9H4P - chains BD and BE of the 108 polymer chains in the assembly; structure by electron microscopy, 2.44 A resolution.

# Chain BD (and BE)
Name: Baseplate hub
Organism: Haloferax tailed virus 1
Notes: chain BE of this document is another copy of the same molecule, construct and numbering; everything in this record applies to it too
UniProtKB: A0A410N6T6 (A0A410N6T6_HFTV1); numbering as in UniProt (aligned over 1-954)
Amino-acid sequence (954 residues; numbered 1 to 954; the number before each row is that of its first residue):
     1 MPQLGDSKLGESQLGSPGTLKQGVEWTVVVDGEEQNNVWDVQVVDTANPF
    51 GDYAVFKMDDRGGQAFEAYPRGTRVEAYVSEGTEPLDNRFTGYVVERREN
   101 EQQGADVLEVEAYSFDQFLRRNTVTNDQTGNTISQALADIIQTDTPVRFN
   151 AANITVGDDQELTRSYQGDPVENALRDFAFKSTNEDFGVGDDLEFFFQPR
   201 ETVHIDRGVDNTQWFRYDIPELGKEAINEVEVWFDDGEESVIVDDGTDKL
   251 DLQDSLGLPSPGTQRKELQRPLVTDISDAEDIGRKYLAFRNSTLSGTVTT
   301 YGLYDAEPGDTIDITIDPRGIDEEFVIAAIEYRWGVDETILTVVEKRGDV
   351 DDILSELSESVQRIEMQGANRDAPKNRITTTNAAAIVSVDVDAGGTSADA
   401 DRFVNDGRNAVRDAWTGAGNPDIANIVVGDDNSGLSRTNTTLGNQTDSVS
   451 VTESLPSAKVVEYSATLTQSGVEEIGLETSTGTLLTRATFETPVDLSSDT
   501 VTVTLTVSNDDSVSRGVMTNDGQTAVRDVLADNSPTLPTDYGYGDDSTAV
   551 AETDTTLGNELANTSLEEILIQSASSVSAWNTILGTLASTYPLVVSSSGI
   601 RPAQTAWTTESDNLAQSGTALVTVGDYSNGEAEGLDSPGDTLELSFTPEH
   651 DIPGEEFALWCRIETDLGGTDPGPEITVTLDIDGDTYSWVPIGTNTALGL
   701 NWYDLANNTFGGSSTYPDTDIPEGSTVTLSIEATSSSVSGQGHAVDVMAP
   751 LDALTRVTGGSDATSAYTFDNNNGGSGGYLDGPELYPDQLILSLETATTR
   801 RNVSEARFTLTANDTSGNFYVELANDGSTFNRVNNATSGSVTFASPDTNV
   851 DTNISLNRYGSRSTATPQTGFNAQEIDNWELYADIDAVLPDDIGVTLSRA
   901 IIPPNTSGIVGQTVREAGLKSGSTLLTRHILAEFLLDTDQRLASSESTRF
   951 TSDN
Unresolved in the structure: 1
Ion coordination: Mg2+: Val-389, Asp-390, Asp-401

# Interface between chain BD and chain BE
Contacting residue pairs (169; chain BD residue first):
  Asp-158(BD) / Arg-801(BE)  salt bridge
  Asp-158(BD) / Pro-890(BE)
  Gln-160(BD) / Arg-800(BE)
  Gln-160(BD) / Arg-801(BE)
  Glu-161(BD) / Arg-800(BE)  hydrogen bond (backbone-backbone)
  Glu-161(BD) / Thr-848(BE)  hydrogen bond
  Thr-183(BD) / Arg-412(BE)  hydrogen bond
  Thr-183(BD) / Asp-891(BE)
  Thr-183(BD) / Asp-892(BE)
  Asn-184(BD) / Asp-891(BE)
  Asn-184(BD) / Asp-892(BE)  hydrogen bond
  Arg-200(BD) / Asp-892(BE)
  Arg-200(BD) / Ile-893(BE)
  Glu-201(BD) / Asn-405(BE)  hydrogen bond
  Glu-201(BD) / Arg-437(BE)  salt bridge
  Glu-201(BD) / Thr-438(BE)
  Thr-202(BD) / Thr-438(BE)
  Val-203(BD) / Thr-438(BE)
  His-204(BD) / Gly-434(BE)
  His-204(BD) / Ser-436(BE)
  His-204(BD) / Thr-438(BE)
  Asp-206(BD) / Gly-434(BE)  hydrogen bond (side chain-backbone)
  Tyr-217(BD) / Glu-99(BE)
  Tyr-217(BD) / Asn-100(BE)
  Tyr-217(BD) / Glu-101(BE)  hydrogen bond (backbone-backbone)
  Tyr-217(BD) / Asp-106(BE)  hydrogen bond
  Asp-218(BD) / Arg-98(BE)  salt bridge
  Asp-218(BD) / Glu-99(BE)
  Asp-218(BD) / Asn-100(BE)  hydrogen bond
  Ile-219(BD) / Phe-66(BE)
  Ile-219(BD) / Glu-99(BE)  hydrogen bond (backbone-backbone)
  Pro-220(BD) / Arg-97(BE)
  Pro-220(BD) / Arg-98(BE)
  Glu-221(BD) / Arg-71(BE)
  Glu-221(BD) / Glu-96(BE)
  Glu-221(BD) / Arg-97(BE)  salt bridge
  Leu-222(BD) / Arg-98(BE)
  Gly-223(BD) / Arg-71(BE)  hydrogen bond (backbone-side chain)
  Gly-223(BD) / Val-95(BE)  hydrogen bond (backbone-backbone)
  Lys-224(BD) / Val-95(BE)  hydrogen bond (backbone-backbone)
  Lys-224(BD) / Glu-96(BE)  salt bridge
  Lys-224(BD) / Tyr-113(BE)
  Lys-224(BD) / Arg-121(BE)  hydrogen bond (backbone-side chain)
  Ala-226(BD) / Arg-71(BE)
  Glu-231(BD) / Lys-375(BE)  salt bridge
  Trp-233(BD) / Met-366(BE)  hydrophobic
  Trp-233(BD) / Ala-369(BE)
  Trp-233(BD) / Asn-370(BE)  hydrogen bond (side chain-backbone)
  Trp-233(BD) / Arg-371(BE)
  Asp-235(BD) / Thr-582(BE)
  Gly-237(BD) / Ala-369(BE)
  Gly-237(BD) / Asn-370(BE)  hydrogen bond (backbone-backbone)
  Glu-238(BD) / Ala-373(BE)
  Glu-238(BD) / Pro-374(BE)
  Glu-239(BD) / Pro-374(BE)
  Glu-239(BD) / Asn-376(BE)  hydrogen bond
  Ser-240(BD) / Pro-374(BE)  hydrogen bond (backbone-backbone)
  Ser-240(BD) / Lys-375(BE)
  Ser-240(BD) / Asn-376(BE)  hydrogen bond (backbone-side chain)
  Val-241(BD) / Asn-376(BE)
  Val-241(BD) / Ile-378(BE)  hydrophobic
  Ile-242(BD) / Asn-376(BE)  hydrogen bond (backbone-backbone)
  Ile-242(BD) / Arg-377(BE)
  Ile-242(BD) / Ile-378(BE)  hydrogen bond (backbone-backbone)
  Val-243(BD) / Ile-378(BE)
  Val-243(BD) / Thr-380(BE)
  Asp-244(BD) / Arg-377(BE)  salt bridge
  Asp-244(BD) / Ile-378(BE)  hydrogen bond (backbone-backbone)
  Asp-244(BD) / Thr-379(BE)
  Asp-244(BD) / Thr-380(BE)  hydrogen bond (backbone-backbone)
  Thr-247(BD) / Ser-514(BE)  hydrogen bond (side chain-backbone)
  Asp-248(BD) / Arg-71(BE)  salt bridge
  Lys-249(BD) / Ala-932(BE)
  Leu-250(BD) / Arg-515(BE)
  Leu-250(BD) / Ile-930(BE)
  Leu-250(BD) / Leu-931(BE)
  Leu-250(BD) / Ala-932(BE)
  Asp-251(BD) / Ser-514(BE)  hydrogen bond
  Asp-251(BD) / Arg-515(BE)  salt bridge
  Leu-252(BD) / Gly-72(BE)
  Leu-252(BD) / Tyr-93(BE)  hydrophobic
  Asp-254(BD) / Arg-515(BE)  salt bridge
  Ser-255(BD) / Gly-72(BE)  hydrogen bond (side chain-backbone)
  Ser-255(BD) / Thr-73(BE)
  Ser-255(BD) / Arg-74(BE)  hydrogen bond (backbone-side chain)
  Leu-256(BD) / Gly-92(BE)
  Leu-256(BD) / Tyr-93(BE)  hydrophobic
  Leu-256(BD) / Phe-118(BE)  hydrophobic
  Leu-256(BD) / Leu-193(BE)
  Gly-257(BD) / Leu-193(BE)
  Leu-258(BD) / Pro-146(BE)
  Leu-258(BD) / Leu-193(BE)  hydrophobic
  Pro-259(BD) / Pro-146(BE)
  Pro-259(BD) / Arg-148(BE)
  Ser-260(BD) / Pro-146(BE)
  Pro-261(BD) / Pro-146(BE)
  Pro-261(BD) / Ala-932(BE)  hydrophobic
  Gly-262(BD) / Phe-118(BE)
  Thr-263(BD) / Phe-118(BE)
  Thr-263(BD) / Asn-122(BE)  hydrogen bond
  Thr-263(BD) / Pro-146(BE)
  Gln-264(BD) / Tyr-93(BE)  hydrogen bond
  Gln-264(BD) / Phe-118(BE)
  Gln-264(BD) / Arg-121(BE)
  Arg-265(BD) / Arg-121(BE)  hydrogen bond (backbone-backbone)
  Arg-265(BD) / Thr-123(BE)  hydrogen bond
  Lys-266(BD) / Gln-362(BE)  hydrogen bond
  Glu-267(BD) / Thr-123(BE)  hydrogen bond
  Glu-267(BD) / Gln-362(BE)  hydrogen bond (backbone-side chain)
  Glu-267(BD) / Met-366(BE)
  Glu-267(BD) / Arg-371(BE)  salt bridge
  Leu-268(BD) / Met-366(BE)
  Gln-269(BD) / Glu-365(BE)
  Gln-269(BD) / Met-366(BE)
  Gln-269(BD) / Gln-367(BE)
  Gln-269(BD) / Ala-369(BE)  hydrogen bond (side chain-backbone)
  Arg-270(BD) / Glu-365(BE)  salt bridge
  Asp-275(BD) / Thr-798(BE)  hydrogen bond
  Ile-276(BD) / Asn-376(BE)
  Ile-276(BD) / Arg-941(BE)
  Ser-277(BD) / Arg-800(BE)  hydrogen bond (backbone-side chain)
  Ser-277(BD) / Arg-899(BE)
  Asp-278(BD) / Arg-800(BE)  salt bridge
  Glu-280(BD) / Ile-378(BE)
  Glu-280(BD) / Arg-899(BE)  salt bridge
  Glu-280(BD) / Ser-945(BE)  hydrogen bond
  Asp-281(BD) / Arg-800(BE)  salt bridge
  Asp-281(BD) / Arg-899(BE)  salt bridge
  Arg-284(BD) / Leu-897(BE)
  Arg-284(BD) / Arg-899(BE)
  Arg-284(BD) / Ser-945(BE)
  Ser-292(BD) / Arg-71(BE)
  Leu-294(BD) / Phe-66(BE)  hydrophobic
  Thr-311(BD) / Thr-438(BE)
  Asp-313(BD) / Arg-402(BE)  salt bridge
  Asp-317(BD) / Gly-62(BE)
  Pro-318(BD) / Gly-62(BE)  hydrogen bond (backbone-backbone)
  Pro-318(BD) / Gly-63(BE)
  Pro-318(BD) / Asp-106(BE)
  Arg-319(BD) / Gly-62(BE)
  Arg-319(BD) / Gly-63(BE)
  Arg-319(BD) / Phe-66(BE)
  Arg-319(BD) / Glu-99(BE)  salt bridge
  Gly-320(BD) / Gly-62(BE)
  Glu-324(BD) / Arg-402(BE)  salt bridge
  Glu-324(BD) / Ser-436(BE)
  Glu-324(BD) / Arg-437(BE)  hydrogen bond (side chain-backbone)
  Leu-354(BD) / Leu-354(BE)  hydrophobic
  Leu-357(BD) / Ser-358(BE)
  Leu-357(BD) / Val-361(BE)  hydrophobic
  Ser-360(BD) / Val-361(BE)
  Val-361(BD) / Val-361(BE)  hydrophobic
  Ile-364(BD) / Ile-364(BE)  hydrophobic
  Gly-684(BD) / Asn-708(BE)
  Asp-685(BD) / Asn-707(BE)  hydrogen bond
  Asp-685(BD) / Asn-708(BE)
  Thr-686(BD) / Asn-708(BE)  hydrogen bond (backbone-side chain)
  Thr-686(BD) / Thr-709(BE)  hydrogen bond (backbone-backbone)
  Tyr-687(BD) / Asn-707(BE)  hydrogen bond (side chain-backbone)
  Tyr-687(BD) / Thr-709(BE)
  Tyr-687(BD) / Thr-715(BE)
  Ser-688(BD) / Thr-709(BE)  hydrogen bond (backbone-backbone)
  Ser-688(BD) / Gly-711(BE)  hydrogen bond (backbone-backbone)
  Ser-714(BD) / Gly-711(BE)  hydrogen bond (side chain-backbone)
  Ser-714(BD) / Gly-712(BE)
  Pro-717(BD) / Thr-709(BE)
  Pro-717(BD) / Gly-712(BE)
  Pro-717(BD) / Ser-713(BE)
  Pro-717(BD) / Ser-714(BE)
Other interface residues (no listed pair), chain BD (100 interface residues in all): Gly-157, Thr-163, Phe-180, Lys-181, Trp-214, Phe-215, Arg-216, Glu-225, Ile-227, Asp-236, Asp-245, Gly-246, Val-326, Val-350, Ile-353, Ser-713, Thr-715, Thr-719
Other interface residues (no listed pair), chain BE (94 interface residues in all): Arg-61, Pro-70, Glu-111, Phe-115, Gln-117, Val-147, Gly-168, Leu-357, Gly-368, Ser-433, Leu-435, Asn-695, Phe-710, Thr-799, Leu-889, Glu-933, Ser-944

# Summary
100 residues of chain BD and 94 residues of chain BE are in contact, with 47 hydrogen bonds and 19 salt
bridges. Among the polar pairs are Asp-158(BD)/Arg-801(BE), Glu-201(BD)/Arg-437(BE) and
Asp-218(BD)/Arg-98(BE). Val-389(BD), Asp-390(BD) and Asp-401(BD) form the Mg2+ site.
Both chains are Baseplate hub (Haloferax tailed virus 1). Entry 9H4P (Tail of full Haloferax tailed virus 1)
was determined by electron microscopy (same publication as 8QPG, 8QPQ, 8QQN, 8QSI, 8QSY, 9FKB, 9H5B and 9H7V).
